Entry 9I1R (electron microscopy, 2.51 A resolution); this record covers chains g and h of the 50 polymer chains in the assembly.

# Chain g
Molecule: Phycocyanin
Organism: Chroococcidiopsis thermalis PCC 7203
Reference sequence: K9TX42 (K9TX42_CHRTP); residues 1-158 here = UniProt positions 1-158
Chain sequence (158 residues; row label = number of the first residue in the row):
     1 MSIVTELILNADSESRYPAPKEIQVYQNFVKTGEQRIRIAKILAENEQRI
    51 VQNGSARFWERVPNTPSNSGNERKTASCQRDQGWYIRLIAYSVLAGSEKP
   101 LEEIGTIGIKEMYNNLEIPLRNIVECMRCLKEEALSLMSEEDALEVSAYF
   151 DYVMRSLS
Not modelled in the structure: 1
Covalently attached groups: phycocyanobilin (CYC) linked to C78
Residues lining bound ligands: phycocyanobilin (CYC): F58, T65, P66, S67, K74, S77, R80, D81, Q82, W84, Y85, L88, I104, G105, M112, Y113, L116, I118, N122, I123, C126
What the authors report for this chain:
  - binding site for phycocyanobilin: T65, K74, W84, I118

# Chain h
Molecule: Allophycocyanin beta subunit apoprotein
Organism: Chroococcidiopsis thermalis PCC 7203
Reference sequence: K9TVG8 (K9TVG8_CHRTP); residue numbers follow UniProt; this construct covers 1-161
Chain sequence (161 residues; each row starts with the number of its first residue):
     1 MQDAITALINSSDVQGRYLDPSSLDKLQNYFQSGDMRAKTAIAVSANAKN
    51 IVTKTVAKSLLYTDITAPGGNMYTCRRYAACVRDLDYFLRYATYAMLAGD
   101 TSILDERILNGLRETYNSLGVPIGATIRSVQAMKEVVTSLVGADAGREMG
   151 VYFDHIAAGLS
Modified residues: N71 (N-methyl asparagine; MEN)
Covalently attached groups: phycocyanobilin (CYC) linked to C81
Residues lining bound ligands:
  - phycocyanobilin (CYC), molecule 1: L60, I65, N71, M72, R76, R77, A80, R83, D84, L85, Y87, F88, R107, I108, L112, T115, Y116, L119, V121, P122, A125, T126, S129
  - phycocyanobilin (CYC), molecule 2: L61, Y62, T66, M72, Y73, T74, C75, Y78
What the authors report for this chain:
  - binding site for phycocyanobilin: C75

# How chain g and chain h interact
Residue-residue contacts (66; chain g residue first):
  S2(g) - D3(h)  hydrogen bond
  S2(g) - I5(h)
  S2(g) - T6(h)
  V4(g) - D3(h)
  V4(g) - Y30(h)
  T5(g) - M1(h)
  T5(g) - D3(h)  hydrogen bond
  I8(g) - M1(h)  hydrophobic
  I8(g) - Y94(h)
  I8(g) - L97(h)  hydrophobic
  I8(g) - A98(h)  hydrophobic
  L9(g) - M1(h)  hydrophobic
  L9(g) - R107(h)
  A11(g) - Y94(h)  hydrogen bond (backbone-side chain)
  D12(g) - Y91(h)  hydrogen bond
  D12(g) - Y94(h)
  D12(g) - R107(h)  salt bridge
  S15(g) - R90(h)
  R16(g) - R90(h)
  R16(g) - Y94(h)  hydrogen bond (backbone-side chain)
  Y17(g) - V44(h)  hydrophobic
  Y17(g) - S45(h)
  Y17(g) - A48(h)
  Y17(g) - L89(h)
  Y17(g) - R90(h)  hydrogen bond (side chain-backbone)
  Y17(g) - T93(h)
  P18(g) - Y94(h)
  P18(g) - L97(h)  hydrophobic
  I23(g) - A38(h)  hydrophobic
  I23(g) - I42(h)  hydrophobic
  Y26(g) - Y30(h)
  Y26(g) - G34(h)
  Y26(g) - R37(h)
  Y26(g) - A38(h)  hydrophobic
  Y26(g) - L97(h)  hydrogen bond (side chain-backbone)
  Q27(g) - A38(h)
  F29(g) - I5(h)  hydrophobic
  F29(g) - F31(h)  hydrophobic
  V30(g) - F31(h)
  G33(g) - F31(h)
  E34(g) - Q28(h)
  I37(g) - L24(h)  hydrophobic
  I37(g) - Q28(h)
  K41(g) - L24(h)
  A44(g) - Y18(h)  hydrophobic
  E47(g) - Y18(h)  hydrogen bond
  G83(g) - Y18(h)
  I86(g) - Y18(h)
  R87(g) - D13(h)  salt bridge
  R87(g) - G16(h)
  R87(g) - R17(h)
  R87(g) - Y18(h)  hydrogen bond (backbone-side chain)
  A90(g) - Y18(h)  hydrophobic
  Y91(g) - I9(h)
  Y91(g) - S12(h)
  Y91(g) - D13(h)
  Y91(g) - R17(h)  hydrogen bond (side chain-backbone)
  Y91(g) - L19(h)  hydrophobic
  L94(g) - I5(h)
  L94(g) - L19(h)  hydrophobic
  L94(g) - L27(h)  hydrophobic
  L94(g) - F31(h)
  A95(g) - I5(h)  hydrophobic
  A95(g) - I9(h)  hydrophobic
  P100(g) - I9(h)  hydrophobic
  I104(g) - D13(h)
Also at the interface, not in a pair above, chain g (32 interface residues in all): L43
Also at the interface, not in a pair above, chain h (36 interface residues in all): Q2, D35, A41, D86, I103

# In short
32 residues of chain g and 36 residues of chain h are in contact; the contacts include 10 hydrogen bonds and 2
salt bridges. Among the polar pairs are D12(g)-R107(h), R87(g)-D13(h) and S2(g)-D3(h). Bound to chain h:
phycocyanobilin. The paper reports a binding site for phycocyanobilin at T65(g), K74(g) and C75(h) among
others.
Chain g is Phycocyanin and chain h is Allophycocyanin beta subunit apoprotein, both from Chroococcidiopsis
thermalis PCC 7203; the structure, Structure of the bicylindrical allophycocyanin core expressed during
far-red light photoacclimation (FaRLiP), was determined by electron microscopy.
